8HR7 - chains E and G of the 19 polymer chains in the assembly; structure by electron microscopy, 3.96 A resolution.

# Chain E (and G)
Molecule: Adenosine deaminase
Source organism: Escherichia coli
Notes: chain G of this document is another copy of the same molecule, construct and numbering; everything in this record applies to it too
UniProtKB: A0A8E2SFD7 (A0A8E2SFD7_ECOLX); residues 1-799 here = UniProt positions 1-799
Amino-acid sequence (799 residues; numbered 1 to 799; the number before each row is that of its first residue):
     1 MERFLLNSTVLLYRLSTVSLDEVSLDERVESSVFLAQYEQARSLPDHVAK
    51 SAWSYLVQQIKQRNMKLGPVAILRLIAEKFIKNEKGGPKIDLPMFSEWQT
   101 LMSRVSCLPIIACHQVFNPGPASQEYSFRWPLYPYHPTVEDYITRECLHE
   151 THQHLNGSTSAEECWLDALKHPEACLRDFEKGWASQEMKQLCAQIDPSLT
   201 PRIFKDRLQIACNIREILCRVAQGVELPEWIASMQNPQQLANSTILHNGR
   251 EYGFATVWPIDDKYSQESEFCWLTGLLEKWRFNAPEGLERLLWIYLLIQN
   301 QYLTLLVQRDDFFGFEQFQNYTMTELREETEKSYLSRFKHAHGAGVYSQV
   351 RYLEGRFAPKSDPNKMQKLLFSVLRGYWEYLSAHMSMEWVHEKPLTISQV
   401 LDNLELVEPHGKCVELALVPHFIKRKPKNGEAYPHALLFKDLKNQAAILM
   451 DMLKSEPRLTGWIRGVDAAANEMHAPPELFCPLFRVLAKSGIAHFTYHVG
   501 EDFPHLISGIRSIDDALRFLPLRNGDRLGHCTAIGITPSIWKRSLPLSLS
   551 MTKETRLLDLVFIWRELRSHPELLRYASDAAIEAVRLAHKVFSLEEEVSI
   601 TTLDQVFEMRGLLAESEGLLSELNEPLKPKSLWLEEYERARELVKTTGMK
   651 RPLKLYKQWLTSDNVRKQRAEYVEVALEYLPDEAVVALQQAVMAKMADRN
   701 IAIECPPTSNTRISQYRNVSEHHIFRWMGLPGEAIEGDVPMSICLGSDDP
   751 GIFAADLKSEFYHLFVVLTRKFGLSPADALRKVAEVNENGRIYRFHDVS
Not modelled in the structure: 312-328, 620-630, 799 (chain G: 312-322, 620-630, 799)
Differences from the reference sequence: conflict T274 (Ile in A0A8E2SFD7)

# Chain E / chain G interface
Residue-residue contacts - 14 pairs, chain E then chain G:
  R568(E) - L574(G)
  R568(E) - D579(G)  salt bridge
  R568(E) - I582(G)
  S569(E) - R575(G)
  P571(E) - P571(G)
  L574(E) - L574(G)  hydrophobic
  T601(E) - I582(G)
  T602(E) - E597(G)  hydrogen bond
  Q605(E) - R586(G)  hydrogen bond
  G648(E) - K590(G)
  K650(E) - S593(G)
  K650(E) - E595(G)
  R651(E) - E595(G)
  R651(E) - E597(G)  salt bridge
Also at the interface, not in a pair above, chain E (15 interface residues in all): W564, E597, S599, T646, M649
Also at the interface, not in a pair above, chain G (15 interface residues in all): E572, S578, V585, H589, L594

# Overview
Chain E and chain G each contribute 15 residues to their interface; the contacts include 2 hydrogen bonds and
2 salt bridges. Polar contacts include R568(E)-D579(G), R651(E)-E597(G) and T602(E)-E597(G).
Both chains are Adenosine deaminase (Escherichia coli). Entry 8HR7 (Structure of RdrA-RdrB complex) was
determined by electron microscopy, deposited together with 8HR8, 8HR9, 8HRA, 8HRB and 8HRC.
